1DO0 - chains E and F of the 6 polymer chains in the assembly; structure by X-ray diffraction, 3.00 A resolution.

[Chain E (and F)]
Name: Protein (heat shock locus U)
From: Escherichia coli
Notes: chain F of this document is another copy of the same molecule, construct and numbering; everything in this record applies to it too
UniProtKB: P0A6H5 (HSLU_ECOLI); residue numbers follow UniProt; this construct covers 2-443
Chain sequence (442 residues; row label = number of the first residue in the row):
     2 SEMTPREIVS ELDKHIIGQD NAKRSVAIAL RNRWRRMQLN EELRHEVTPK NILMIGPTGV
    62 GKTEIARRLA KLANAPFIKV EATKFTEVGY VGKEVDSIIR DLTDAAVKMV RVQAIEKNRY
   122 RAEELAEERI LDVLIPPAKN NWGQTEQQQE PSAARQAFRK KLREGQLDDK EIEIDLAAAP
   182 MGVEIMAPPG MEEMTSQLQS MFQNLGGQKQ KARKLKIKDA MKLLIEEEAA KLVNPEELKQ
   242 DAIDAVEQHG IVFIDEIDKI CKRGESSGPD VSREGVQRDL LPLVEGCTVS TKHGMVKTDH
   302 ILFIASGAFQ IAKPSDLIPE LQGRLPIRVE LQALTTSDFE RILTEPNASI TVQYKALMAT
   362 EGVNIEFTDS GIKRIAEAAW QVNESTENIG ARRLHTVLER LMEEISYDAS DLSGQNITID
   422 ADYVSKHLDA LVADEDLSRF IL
Unresolved in the structure: 177-212
Ligand contacts: ATP (adenosine-5'-triphosphate): His16, Ile17, Ile18, Pro58, Thr59, Gly60, Val61, Gly62, Lys63, Thr64, Glu65, Lys80, Phe254, Asp256, Ser307, Leu335, Ile343, Ala392, Arg393, His396

[Chain E / chain F interface]
Pairs across the interface (78; chain E residue first):
  Thr59(E) - Pro320(F)
  Arg68(E) - Glu286(F)  salt bridge
  Arg69(E) - Glu47(F)  salt bridge
  Lys80(E) - Glu286(F)
  Glu82(E) - Arg279(F)
  Glu82(E) - Leu282(F)
  Thr84(E) - Arg279(F)
  Gly90(E) - Gly90(F)
  Tyr91(E) - Val89(F)
  Tyr91(E) - Gly90(F)
  Tyr91(E) - Ser273(F)  hydrogen bond
  Val92(E) - Val92(F)
  Asp105(E) - Met296(F)
  Arg214(E) - Asn235(F)
  Arg214(E) - Glu238(F)  salt bridge
  Lys215(E) - Arg122(F)
  Lys215(E) - Glu125(F)  salt bridge
  Lys217(E) - Lys118(F)
  Leu224(E) - Glu238(F)
  Glu227(E) - Gln241(F)  hydrogen bond
  Asp256(E) - Glu321(F)
  Glu257(E) - Arg279(F)  salt bridge
  Lys260(E) - Ser268(F)  hydrogen bond
  Lys260(E) - Arg279(F)
  Arg264(E) - Ser268(F)
  Arg264(E) - Gly269(F)
  Glu266(E) - Pro270(F)
  Ala349(E) - Leu44(F)  hydrophobic
  Ala349(E) - Glu47(F)
  Gln354(E) - Glu47(F)
  Gln354(E) - Val48(F)
  Ala357(E) - Leu40(F)
  Ala357(E) - Leu44(F)  hydrophobic
  Leu358(E) - Asn33(F)
  Leu358(E) - Arg36(F)
  Leu358(E) - Arg37(F)
  Leu358(E) - Leu40(F)  hydrophobic
  Met359(E) - Arg36(F)
  Thr361(E) - Trp35(F)
  Thr361(E) - Arg36(F)
  Thr361(E) - Gln39(F)
  Thr361(E) - Leu40(F)
  Glu362(E) - Arg32(F)  salt bridge
  Glu362(E) - Trp35(F)
  Glu362(E) - Arg36(F)  salt bridge
  Glu388(E) - Ser316(F)
  Ile390(E) - Pro320(F)  hydrophobic
  Ile390(E) - Gln323(F)
  Arg393(E) - Pro320(F)
  Arg393(E) - Glu321(F)  salt bridge
  Thr397(E) - Pro327(F)
  Glu400(E) - Lys51(F)
  Glu400(E) - Pro327(F)
  Arg401(E) - Arg329(F)  hydrogen bond (side chain-backbone)
  Glu404(E) - Ile29(F)
  Ser407(E) - Ile29(F)
  Ser407(E) - Arg36(F)  hydrogen bond (backbone-side chain)
  Tyr408(E) - Pro6(F)
  Tyr408(E) - Arg7(F)
  Tyr408(E) - Val10(F)
  Tyr408(E) - Arg25(F)
  Tyr408(E) - Ile29(F)
  Asp409(E) - Arg7(F)  salt bridge
  Ala410(E) - Arg36(F)
  Ser411(E) - Arg32(F)  hydrogen bond
  Asp412(E) - Arg7(F)  salt bridge
  Asp437(E) - Lys314(F)  salt bridge
  Arg440(E) - Lys314(F)
  Arg440(E) - Pro315(F)
  Arg440(E) - Ser316(F)  hydrogen bond (backbone-backbone)
  Phe441(E) - Ile56(F)  hydrophobic
  Phe441(E) - Phe310(F)
  Phe441(E) - Lys314(F)
  Phe441(E) - Pro315(F)
  Phe441(E) - Arg329(F)  hydrogen bond (backbone-side chain)
  Phe441(E) - Glu331(F)
  Ile442(E) - Arg329(F)
  Leu443(E) - Arg329(F)  hydrogen bond (backbone-side chain)
Also at the interface, not in a pair above, chain E (52 interface residues in all): Lys85, Lys109, Arg274, Lys293, Asn348, Arg394, His396
Also at the interface, not in a pair above, chain F (55 interface residues in all): Thr5, Ser26, Ala28, Glu43, Tyr91, Asp280, Ser291, Lys298, Gly324, Ile328, Val330

[Overview]
The interface between chain E and chain F involves 52 residues on one side and 55 on the other, with 9
hydrogen bonds and 11 salt bridges. Polar contacts include Arg68(E)-Glu286(F), Arg69(E)-Glu47(F) and
Arg214(E)-Glu238(F). Ligands of chain E: ATP.
Both chains are Protein (heat shock locus U) (Escherichia coli). Entry 1DO0 (Orthorhombic crystal form of heat
shock locus U (hslu) from escherichia coli) was determined by X-ray diffraction, deposited together with 1DO2.
